Entry 7RJA (electron microscopy, 3.00 A resolution); this record covers chains B and L of the 18 polymer chains in the assembly.

# Chain B (and L)
Protein: Cytochrome b-c1 complex subunit 2, mitochondrial
From: Candida albicans (strain SC5314 / ATCC MYA-2876)
Notes: chain L of this document is another copy of the same molecule, construct and numbering; everything in this record applies to it too
Reference sequence: P83782 (QCR2_CANAL); residues 1-374 here = UniProt positions 1-374
Sequence (374 residues; each row starts with the number of its first residue):
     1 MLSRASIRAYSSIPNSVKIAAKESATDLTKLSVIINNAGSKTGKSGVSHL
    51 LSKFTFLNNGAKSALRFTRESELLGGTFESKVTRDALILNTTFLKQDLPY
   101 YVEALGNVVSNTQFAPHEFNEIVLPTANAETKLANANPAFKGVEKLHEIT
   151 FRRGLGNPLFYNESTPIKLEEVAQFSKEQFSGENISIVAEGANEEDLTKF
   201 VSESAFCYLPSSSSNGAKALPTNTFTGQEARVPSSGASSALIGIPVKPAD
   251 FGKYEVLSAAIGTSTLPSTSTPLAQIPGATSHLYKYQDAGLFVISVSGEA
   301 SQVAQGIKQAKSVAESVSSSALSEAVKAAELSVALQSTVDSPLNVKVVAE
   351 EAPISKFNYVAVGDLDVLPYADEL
Unresolved in the structure: 1-10

# Chain B / chain L interface
Contacting residue pairs (37):
  Lys44(B) with Asp366(L)
  Ser45(B) with Asp366(L)
  Lys145(B) with Arg231(L), hydrogen bond (side chain-backbone)
  Glu148(B) with Leu365(L)
  Arg152(B) with Glu229(L), salt bridge; Tyr370(L), hydrogen bond (backbone-side chain); Asp372(L), salt bridge
  Arg153(B) with Asp366(L); Leu368(L); Tyr370(L)
  Glu163(B) with Ser235(L)
  Ser164(B) with Pro233(L); Ser234(L); Ser235(L); Gly363(L); Asp364(L)
  Thr165(B) with Asp364(L), hydrogen bond; Asp366(L)
  Phe225(B) with Asp372(L)
  Gln228(B) with Glu229(L)
  Arg231(B) with Lys145(L), hydrogen bond (backbone-side chain); Glu148(L), salt bridge
  Pro233(B) with Ser164(L)
  Ser234(B) with Ser164(L)
  Ser235(B) with Glu163(L)
  Gly363(B) with Ser164(L)
  Asp364(B) with Ser164(L); Thr165(L), hydrogen bond
  Asp366(B) with Lys44(L); Ser45(L); Arg153(L); Thr165(L)
  Leu368(B) with Arg153(L)
  Tyr370(B) with Glu148(L), hydrogen bond; Arg152(L), hydrogen bond (side chain-backbone); Arg153(L)
  Asp372(B) with Arg152(L), salt bridge
Other interface residues (no listed pair), chain B (24 interface residues in all): Asn157, Glu229, Leu365
Other interface residues (no listed pair), chain L (23 interface residues in all): Asn157, Asn162

# In short
24 residues of chain B and 23 residues of chain L are in contact, with 7 hydrogen bonds and 4 salt bridges.
Among the polar pairs are Arg152(B)-Glu229(L), Arg152(B)-Asp372(L) and Arg231(B)-Glu148(L).
Both chains are Cytochrome b-c1 complex subunit 2, mitochondrial (Candida albicans (strain SC5314 / ATCC
MYA-2876)). Entry 7RJA (Complex III2 from Candida albicans, inhibitor free) was determined by electron
microscopy (same publication as 7RJB, 7RJC, 7RJD and 7RJE).
